PDB entry 6EKE | X-ray diffraction, 1.70 A resolution | chains A and B of the 3 polymer chains in the assembly

[Chain A (and B)]
Molecule: lectin
From: Pholiota squarrosa
Notes: chain B of this document is another copy of the same molecule, construct and numbering; everything in this record applies to it too
Chain sequence (43 residues; row label = number of the first residue in the row; numbers below 1 keep their minus sign (Gly-2 is residue -2)):
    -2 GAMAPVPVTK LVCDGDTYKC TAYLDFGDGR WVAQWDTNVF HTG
Not modelled in the structure: -2 to 6, 40 (chain B: -2 to -1, 40)
Disulfides: Cys10-Cys17
Ion coordination: Zn2+ site 1: Asp13, Asp22; Zn2+ site 2: Asp25 (together with acetate ion) (shared with 1 residue of chain C); Zn2+ site 3: His38 (shared with 2 residues of chain C)
Small-molecule neighbours: 1,4-butanediol (BU1): Cys10, Asp11, Gly12, Asp13

[Interface between chain A and chain B]
Residue-residue contacts (33; chain A residue first):
  Leu8(A) - Pro4(B)
  Leu8(A) - Val5(B)  hydrogen bond (backbone-backbone)
  Val9(A) - Pro2(B)  hydrophobic
  Val9(A) - Val3(B)
  Cys10(A) - Ala1(B)
  Cys10(A) - Pro2(B)
  Cys10(A) - Val3(B)  hydrogen bond (backbone-backbone)
  Cys10(A) - Val5(B)  hydrophobic
  Cys10(A) - Leu21(B)  hydrophobic
  Cys10(A) - Ala30(B)  hydrophobic
  Asp11(A) - Met0(B)
  Asp11(A) - Ala1(B)  hydrogen bond (side chain-backbone)
  Asp11(A) - Pro2(B)
  Asp13(A) - Met0(B)
  Asp13(A) - Ala1(B)
  Cys17(A) - Ala30(B)  hydrophobic
  Cys17(A) - Trp32(B)  hydrophobic
  Trp32(A) - Trp32(B)
  Asp33(A) - Trp32(B)
  Thr34(A) - Ala30(B)
  Thr34(A) - Gln31(B)  hydrogen bond (side chain-backbone)
  Thr34(A) - Trp32(B)
  Asn35(A) - Ala30(B)
  Asn35(A) - Gln31(B)  hydrogen bond (backbone-backbone)
  Val36(A) - Val29(B)
  Phe37(A) - Arg27(B)
  Phe37(A) - Trp28(B)
  Phe37(A) - Val29(B)  hydrogen bond (backbone-backbone)
  Phe37(A) - Gln31(B)
  His38(A) - Asp25(B)  salt bridge
  His38(A) - Arg27(B)
  His38(A) - Trp28(B)
  Thr39(A) - Arg27(B)  hydrogen bond (backbone-backbone)
Other interface residues (no listed pair), chain A (16 interface residues in all): Gly12, Thr14
Other interface residues (no listed pair), chain B (16 interface residues in all): Leu8, Ala19

[Overview]
Chain A and chain B each contribute 16 residues to their interface, with 7 hydrogen bonds and 1 salt bridge.
Polar pairs include His38(A)-Asp25(B), Asp11(A)-Ala1(B) and Thr34(A)-Gln31(B). Bound to chain A:
1,4-butanediol. The Zn2+ site 1 is built by Asp13(A) and Asp22(A).
Both chains are lectin (Pholiota squarrosa). Entry 6EKE (crystal structure of a Pholiota squarrosa lectin
unliganded) was determined by X-ray diffraction together with 6FX2 and 6FX3 from the same study.
